Entry 4XNH (X-ray diffraction, 2.10 A resolution); this record covers chains B and C of the 4 polymer chains in the assembly.

Chain B:
Molecule: N-terminal acetyltransferase A complex catalytic subunit ARD1
Organism: Saccharomyces cerevisiae
Notes: EC 2.3.1.88
UniProt: P07347 (ARD1_YEAST); numbering as in UniProt (aligned over 1-238)
Amino-acid sequence (238 residues; each row starts with the number of its first residue):
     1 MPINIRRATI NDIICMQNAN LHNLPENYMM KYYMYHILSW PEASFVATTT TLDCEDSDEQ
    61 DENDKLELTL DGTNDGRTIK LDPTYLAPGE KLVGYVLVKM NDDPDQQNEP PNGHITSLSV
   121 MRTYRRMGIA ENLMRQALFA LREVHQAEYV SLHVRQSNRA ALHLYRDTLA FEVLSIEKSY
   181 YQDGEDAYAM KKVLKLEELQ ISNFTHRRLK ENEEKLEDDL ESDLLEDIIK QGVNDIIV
Unresolved in the structure: 1, 57-76, 105-107, 209-213, 227-238
Ligand contacts:
  - carboxymethyl coenzyme A (CMC): N23, L24, T116, S117, L118, S119, V120, R125, R126, M127, G128, I129, A130, E131, L152, H153, V154, N158, R159, A160, A161, H163, L164, Y165, T168, R207
  - inositol hexakisphosphate (IHP): K80, Y85, K91, T123, Y124

Chain C:
Molecule: N-terminal acetyltransferase A complex subunit NAT5
Organism: Saccharomyces cerevisiae
Notes: EC 2.3.1.-
UniProt: Q08689 (NAT5_YEAST); residue numbers follow UniProt; this construct covers 1-176
Amino-acid sequence (176 residues; numbered 1 to 176; the number before each row is that of its first residue):
     1 MGRDICTLDN VYANNLGMLT KLAHVTVPNL YQDAFFSALF AEDSLVAKNK KPSSKKDVHF
    61 TQMAYYSEIP VGGLVAKLVP KKQNELSLKG IQIEFLGVLP NYRHKSIGSK LLKFAEDKCS
   121 ECHQHNVFVY LPAVDDLTKQ WFIAHGFEQV GETVNNFIKG VNGDEQDAIL LKKHIS
Unresolved in the structure: 1-2, 43-55, 82-83
Ligand contacts: acetyl coenzyme A (ACO): T26, V27, L30, Y31, I93, E94, F95, L96, G97, V98, Y102, R103, H104, K105, S106, I107, G108, S109, V129, Y130, L131, D135, T138, W141, A144

Chain B / chain C interface:
Contacting residue pairs (9):
  R126(B) - S67(C)  hydrogen bond (side chain-backbone)
  R126(B) - E68(C)
  S157(B) - Y12(C)
  R159(B) - D9(C)  salt bridge
  R159(B) - Y65(C)
  R159(B) - E68(C)  salt bridge
  H163(B) - E68(C)  salt bridge
  R166(B) - R3(C)
  D167(B) - R3(C)  salt bridge

Overview:
Chain B and chain C each contribute 6 residues to their interface; the contacts include 1 hydrogen bond and 4
salt bridges. Polar contacts include R159(B)-D9(C), R159(B)-E68(C) and H163(B)-E68(C). Bound to chain B:
inositol hexakisphosphate and carboxymethyl coenzyme A.
Chain B is N-terminal acetyltransferase A complex catalytic subunit ARD1 and chain C is N-terminal
acetyltransferase A complex subunit NAT5, both from Saccharomyces cerevisiae; the structure, Crystal structure
of yeast N-terminal acetyltransferase NatE (IP6) in complex with a bisubstrate, was determined by X-ray
diffraction.
